PDB entry 7PFE | electron microscopy, 4.40 A resolution (low resolution: residue-level contacts below are approximate; hydrogen-bond / salt-bridge calls are withheld) | chains a and I of the 11 polymer chains in the assembly

== Chain a ==
Molecule: Histone H3.2
Source organism: Homo sapiens
Reference sequence: Q71DI3 (H32_HUMAN); residues 0-135 here correspond to UniProt positions 1-136 (UniProt number = residue number + 1)
Amino-acid sequence (136 residues; numbered 0 to 135; the number before each row is that of its first residue; numbering starts at 0):
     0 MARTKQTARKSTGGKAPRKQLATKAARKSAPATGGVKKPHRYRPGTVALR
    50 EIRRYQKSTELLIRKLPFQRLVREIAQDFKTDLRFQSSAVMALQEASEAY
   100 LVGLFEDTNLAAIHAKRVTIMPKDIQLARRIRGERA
Unresolved in the structure: 0-36, 134-135
Differences from the reference sequence: engineered mutation Ala-110 (Cys111 in Q71DI3)
UniProt features mapped onto this chain:
  - modified residue: Arg-2 (Asymmetric dimethylarginine), Thr-3 (Phosphothreonine), Lys-4 (Allysine), Gln-5 (5-glutamyl dopamine), Thr-6 (Phosphothreonine), Arg-8 (Citrulline), Lys-9 (N6,N6,N6-trimethyllysine), Ser-10 (ADP-ribosylserine), Thr-11 (Phosphothreonine), Lys-14 (N6-(2-hydroxyisobutyryl)lysine), Arg-17 (Asymmetric dimethylarginine), Lys-18 (N6-(2-hydroxyisobutyryl)lysine), Lys-23 (N6-(2-hydroxyisobutyryl)lysine), Arg-26 (Citrulline), Lys-27 (N6,N6,N6-trimethyllysine), Ser-28 (ADP-ribosylserine), Lys-36 (N6,N6,N6-trimethyllysine), Lys-37 (N6-methyllysine), Tyr-41 (Phosphotyrosine), Lys-56 (N6,N6,N6-trimethyllysine) and 8 more in UniProt
  - lipidation: Lys-18 (N6-decanoyllysine)

== Chain I ==
Molecule: 177-nt DNA strand
Source organism: synthetic construct
Sequence (177 nucleotides; numbered 208 to 384; the number before each row is that of its first residue):
   208 GCACTGGCCGCCATACTGGAGAATCCCGGTGCCGAGGCCGCTCAATTGGT
   258 CGTAGACAGCTCTAGCACCGCTTAAACGCACGTACGCGCTGTCCCCCGCG
   308 TTTTAACCGCCAAGGGGATTACTCCCTAGTCTCCAGGCACGTGTCAGATA
   358 TATACATCCTGTCATGTAAGTATTAAG

== How chain a and chain I interact ==
Pairs across the interface - 21 pairs, chain a then chain I:
  Arg-40(a) with DC366(I)
  Tyr-41(a) with DC366(I)
  Arg-42(a) with DA291(I); DC366(I)
  Pro-43(a) with DA291(I)
  Thr-45(a) with DC365(I); DC366(I)
  Arg-63(a) with DA282(I); DA283(I)
  Arg-72(a) with DC273(I)
  Arg-83(a) with DC273(I)
  Phe-84(a) with DG272(I); DC273(I)
  Ser-86(a) with DG272(I)
  Arg-116(a) with DG293(I); DC294(I)
  Val-117(a) with DC292(I); DG293(I)
  Thr-118(a) with DC292(I); DG293(I)
  Met-120(a) with DC294(I)
Also at the interface, not in a pair above, chain a (17 interface residues in all): Lys-37, Leu-82, Gln-85
Also at the interface, not in a pair above, chain I (12 interface residues in all): DT290, DT367

== In short ==
The interface between chain a and chain I involves 17 residues on one side and 12 on the other.
Chain a is Histone H3.2 (Homo sapiens) and chain I is a 177-nt DNA strand (synthetic construct); the
structure, Nucleosome 2 of the 4x197 nucleosome array containing H1, was determined by electron microscopy
together with 7PET, 7PEU, 7PEV, 7PEW, 7PEX, 7PEY and 16 further entries from the same study.
